PDB entry 6X4C | X-ray diffraction, 2.86 A resolution | chains A and B

[Chain A]
Name: Reverse transcriptase/ribonuclease H
Source organism: Human immunodeficiency virus type 1 group M subtype B
Notes: EC 2.7.7.49, 2.7.7.7, 3.1.26.13
UniProtKB: P03366 (POL_HV1B1); residues 1-555 here correspond to UniProt positions 600-1154 (UniProt number = residue number + 599)
Chain sequence (557 residues; each row starts with the number of its first residue; numbers below 1 keep their minus sign (Met-1 is residue -1)):
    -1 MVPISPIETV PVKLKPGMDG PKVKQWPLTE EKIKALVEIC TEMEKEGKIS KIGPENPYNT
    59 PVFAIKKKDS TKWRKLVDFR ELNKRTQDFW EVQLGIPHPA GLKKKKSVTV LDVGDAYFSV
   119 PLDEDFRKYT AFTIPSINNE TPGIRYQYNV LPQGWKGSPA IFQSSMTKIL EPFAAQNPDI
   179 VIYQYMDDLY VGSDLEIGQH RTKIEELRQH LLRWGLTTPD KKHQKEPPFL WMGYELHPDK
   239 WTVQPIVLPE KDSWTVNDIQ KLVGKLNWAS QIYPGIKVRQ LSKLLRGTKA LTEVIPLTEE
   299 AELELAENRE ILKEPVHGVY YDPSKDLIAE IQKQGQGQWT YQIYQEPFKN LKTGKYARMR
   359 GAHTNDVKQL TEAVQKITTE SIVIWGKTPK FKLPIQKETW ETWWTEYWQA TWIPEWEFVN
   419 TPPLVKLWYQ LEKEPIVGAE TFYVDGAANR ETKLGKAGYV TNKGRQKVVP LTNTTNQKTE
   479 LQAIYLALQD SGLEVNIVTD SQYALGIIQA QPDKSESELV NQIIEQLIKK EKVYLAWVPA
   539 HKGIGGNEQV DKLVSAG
Not modelled in the structure: 64-70, 553-555
Sequence notes: expression tag (-1 to 0); engineered mutation Ala172 (Lys771 in P03366), Ala173 (Lys772 in P03366), Ser280 (Cys879 in P03366)
Residues lining bound ligands: UNS (7-{2-[2-(2,4-dioxo-3,4-dihydropyrimidin-1(2H)-yl)ethoxy]-4-fluorophenoxy}-5,8-dimethylnaphthalene-2-carbonitrile): Pro95, Leu100, Lys101, Lys102, Lys103, Val106, Val108, Val179, Tyr181, Tyr188, Val189, Gly190, Phe227, Trp229, Leu234, His235, Pro236, Tyr318
Swiss-Prot annotation at these positions:
  - region: Phe227 to His235 (RT 'primer grip')
  - motif: Trp398 to Trp414 (Tryptophan repeat motif)
  - binding site (Mg(2+)): Asp110, Asp185, Asp186, Asp443, Glu478, Asp498, Asp549
  - site: Trp401 (Essential for RT p66/p51 heterodimerization), Trp414 (Essential for RT p66/p51 heterodimerization), Phe440, Tyr441 (Cleavage)

[Chain B]
Name: p51 RT
Source organism: Human immunodeficiency virus type 1 group M subtype B
UniProtKB: P03366 (POL_HV1B1); residues 1-428 here correspond to UniProt positions 600-1027 (UniProt number = residue number + 599)
Chain sequence (428 residues; numbered 1 to 428; the number before each row is that of its first residue):
     1 PISPIETVPV KLKPGMDGPK VKQWPLTEEK IKALVEICTE MEKEGKISKI GPENPYNTPV
    61 FAIKKKDSTK WRKLVDFREL NKRTQDFWEV QLGIPHPAGL KKKKSVTVLD VGDAYFSVPL
   121 DEDFRKYTAF TIPSINNETP GIRYQYNVLP QGWKGSPAIF QSSMTKILEP FKKQNPDIVI
   181 YQYMDDLYVG SDLEIGQHRT KIEELRQHLL RWGLTTPDKK HQKEPPFLWM GYELHPDKWT
   241 VQPIVLPEKD SWTVNDIQKL VGKLNWASQI YPGIKVRQLS KLLRGTKALT EVIPLTEEAE
   301 LELAENREIL KEPVHGVYYD PSKDLIAEIQ KQGQGQWTYQ IYQEPFKNLK TGKYARMRGA
   361 HTNDVKQLTE AVQKITTESI VIWGKTPKFK LPIQKETWET WWTEYWQATW IPEWEFVNTP
   421 PLVKLWYQ
Not modelled in the structure: 1-4, 89-92, 213-231
Sequence notes: engineered mutation Ser280 (Cys879 in P03366)
Swiss-Prot annotation at these positions:
  - region: Phe227 to His235 (RT 'primer grip')
  - motif: Trp398 to Trp414 (Tryptophan repeat motif)
  - binding site (Mg(2+)): Asp110, Asp185, Asp186
  - site (Essential for RT p66/p51 heterodimerization): Trp401, Trp414

[Chain A / chain B interface]
Pairs across the interface (106):
  Val8(A) - Glu53(B)
  Pro9(A) - Glu53(B)
  Gln85(A) - Glu53(B)  hydrogen bond (side chain-backbone)
  Asp86(A) - Lys20(B)  salt bridge
  Asp86(A) - Pro55(B)
  Phe87(A) - Pro52(B)
  Trp88(A) - Pro52(B)  hydrogen bond (backbone-backbone)
  Trp88(A) - Asn54(B)
  Trp88(A) - Pro55(B)
  Trp88(A) - Asn57(B)
  Trp88(A) - Thr131(B)
  Trp88(A) - Arg143(B)
  Val90(A) - Pro140(B)  hydrophobic
  Val90(A) - Gly141(B)
  Leu92(A) - Asn137(B)
  Gly93(A) - Asn137(B)
  Ile94(A) - Asn137(B)
  Pro95(A) - Asn136(B)
  Pro95(A) - Asn137(B)
  His96(A) - Asn136(B)  hydrogen bond (backbone-side chain)
  Gly99(A) - Asn136(B)
  Leu100(A) - Asn136(B)
  Ala158(A) - Pro52(B)  hydrophobic
  Gln161(A) - Pro140(B)
  Ser162(A) - Pro52(B)
  Ile180(A) - Thr139(B)
  Tyr181(A) - Glu138(B)  hydrogen bond
  Gln182(A) - Glu138(B)
  Gln373(A) - Thr397(B)
  Gln373(A) - Thr400(B)
  Gln373(A) - Trp401(B)  hydrogen bond
  Thr376(A) - Trp401(B)
  Ile380(A) - Pro25(B)  hydrophobic
  Ile380(A) - Leu26(B)
  Ile380(A) - Thr27(B)
  Val381(A) - Pro25(B)  hydrophobic
  Val381(A) - Ile135(B)
  Val381(A) - Asn136(B)  hydrogen bond (backbone-backbone)
  Ile382(A) - Ile135(B)
  Ile382(A) - Asn136(B)
  Trp383(A) - Ile135(B)
  Gly384(A) - Thr27(B)
  Gly384(A) - Glu28(B)  hydrogen bond (backbone-backbone)
  Gly384(A) - Ile135(B)
  Trp402(A) - Lys331(B)  hydrogen bond (backbone-side chain)
  Trp402(A) - His361(B)
  Trp402(A) - Asp364(B)
  Tyr405(A) - Lys331(B)  hydrogen bond (backbone-side chain)
  Trp406(A) - Lys331(B)
  Trp406(A) - Val417(B)
  Trp406(A) - Asn418(B)
  Trp406(A) - Thr419(B)
  Trp406(A) - Pro420(B)
  Trp406(A) - Pro421(B)
  Gln407(A) - Lys331(B)  hydrogen bond (backbone-side chain)
  Gln407(A) - Pro392(B)
  Gln407(A) - Ile393(B)
  Gln407(A) - Gln394(B)  hydrogen bond
  Gln407(A) - Val417(B)
  Gln407(A) - Asn418(B)
  Ala408(A) - Trp337(B)  hydrophobic
  Ala408(A) - Asp364(B)
  Ala408(A) - Pro392(B)  hydrogen bond (backbone-backbone)
  Ala408(A) - Ile393(B)
  Thr409(A) - Asp364(B)
  Trp410(A) - Thr362(B)
  Trp410(A) - Asn363(B)
  Trp410(A) - Val365(B)  hydrophobic
  Trp410(A) - Trp401(B)
  Pro412(A) - Trp401(B)  hydrophobic
  Pro433(A) - Asn255(B)
  Pro433(A) - Leu289(B)  hydrophobic
  Ile434(A) - Thr290(B)
  Val435(A) - Thr290(B)
  Thr439(A) - Lys287(B)
  Thr439(A) - Ala288(B)
  Thr439(A) - Leu289(B)  hydrogen bond (side chain-backbone)
  Tyr441(A) - Val254(B)
  Tyr441(A) - Gln258(B)
  Tyr441(A) - Thr286(B)
  Tyr441(A) - Lys287(B)  hydrogen bond (side chain-backbone)
  Val458(A) - Thr286(B)
  Thr459(A) - Thr286(B)  hydrogen bond (backbone-side chain)
  Asn460(A) - Thr286(B)
  Asn460(A) - Lys287(B)
  Asn460(A) - Ala288(B)
  Asn494(A) - Leu289(B)
  Val496(A) - Leu289(B)  hydrophobic
  Leu503(A) - Leu422(B)  hydrophobic
  Gly504(A) - Pro420(B)
  Tyr532(A) - Asn255(B)  hydrogen bond
  Tyr532(A) - Leu289(B)  hydrophobic
  Trp535(A) - Leu422(B)  hydrophobic
  Trp535(A) - Trp426(B)  hydrophobic
  Val536(A) - Gln258(B)
  Pro537(A) - Gly262(B)
  Pro537(A) - Asn265(B)
  Lys540(A) - Asn265(B)
  Lys540(A) - Ser280(B)
  Gly541(A) - Ser280(B)
  Ile542(A) - Leu283(B)  hydrophobic
  Gly543(A) - Leu283(B)
  Gly543(A) - Arg284(B)
  Gly543(A) - Gly285(B)
  Gly544(A) - Gly285(B)  hydrogen bond (backbone-backbone)
  Gly544(A) - Thr286(B)
Also at the interface, not in a pair above, chain A (66 interface residues in all): Ile159, Thr165, Glu169, Met357, Thr369, Thr377, Thr386, Glu432, Gln507, Ala534
Also at the interface, not in a pair above, chain B (61 interface residues in all): Lys49, Lys259, Val261, Lys275, Val276, Leu368, Glu396, Tyr405

[Summary]
The interface between chain A and chain B involves 66 residues on one side and 61 on the other, with 17
hydrogen bonds and 1 salt bridge. Among the polar pairs are Asp86(A)-Lys20(B), Gln85(A)-Glu53(B) and
His96(A)-Asn136(B). Ligands of chain A: compound UNS.
Here chain A is Reverse transcriptase/ribonuclease H and chain B is p51 RT, both from Human immunodeficiency
virus type 1 group M subtype B. Entry 6X4C (Crystal Structure of HIV-1 Reverse Transcriptase in Complex with
7-(2-(2-(2,4-dioxo-3,4-dihydropyrimidin-1(2H)-yl)ethoxy)-4-fluorophenoxy)-5,8-dimethyl-2-naphthonitrile
(JLJ658), a Non-nucleoside Inhibitor) was determined by X-ray diffraction together with 6X47, 6X49, 6X4A,
6X4B, 6X4D, 6X4E and 6X4F from the same study.
